PDB entry 3WO7 | X-ray diffraction, 3.20 A resolution | chain A

Chain A:
Protein: Membrane protein insertase YidC 2
Source organism: Bacillus halodurans
UniProtKB: Q9KDP2 (YIDC2_BACHD); numbering as in UniProt (aligned over 27-267)
Chain sequence (254 residues; each row starts with the number of its first residue):
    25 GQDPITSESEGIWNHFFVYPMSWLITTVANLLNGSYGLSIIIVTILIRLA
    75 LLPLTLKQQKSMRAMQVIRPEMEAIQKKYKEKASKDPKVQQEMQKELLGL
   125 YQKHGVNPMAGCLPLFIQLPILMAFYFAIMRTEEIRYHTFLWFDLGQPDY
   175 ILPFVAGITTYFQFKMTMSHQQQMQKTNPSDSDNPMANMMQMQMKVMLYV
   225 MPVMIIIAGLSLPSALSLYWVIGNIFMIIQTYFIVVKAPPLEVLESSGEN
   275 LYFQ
Unresolved in the structure: 25-26, 195-216, 273-278
Construct notes: expression tag (25-26, 268-278); engineered mutation A107 (Gly in Q9KDP2)
Metal / ion sites: Cu ion site 1 near E34 (its only coordinating residue here); Cu ion site 2 near H39 (its only coordinating residue here)

Overview:
Chain A is Membrane protein insertase YidC 2 (Bacillus halodurans); the structure, Crystal structure of YidC
from Bacillus halodurans (form II), was determined by X-ray diffraction together with 3WO6 from the same
study.
